PDB entry 5FGF | X-ray diffraction, 2.60 A resolution | chains C and D of the 28 polymer chains in the assembly

Chain C:
Molecule: Proteasome subunit alpha type-4
Organism: Saccharomyces cerevisiae (strain ATCC 204508 / S288c)
Notes: EC 3.4.25.1
Reference sequence: P40303 (PSA4_YEAST); residues -1 to 252 here correspond to UniProt positions 1-254 (UniProt number = residue number + 2)
Chain sequence (254 residues; row label = number of the first residue in the row; numbers below 1 keep their minus sign (Met-1 is residue -1)):
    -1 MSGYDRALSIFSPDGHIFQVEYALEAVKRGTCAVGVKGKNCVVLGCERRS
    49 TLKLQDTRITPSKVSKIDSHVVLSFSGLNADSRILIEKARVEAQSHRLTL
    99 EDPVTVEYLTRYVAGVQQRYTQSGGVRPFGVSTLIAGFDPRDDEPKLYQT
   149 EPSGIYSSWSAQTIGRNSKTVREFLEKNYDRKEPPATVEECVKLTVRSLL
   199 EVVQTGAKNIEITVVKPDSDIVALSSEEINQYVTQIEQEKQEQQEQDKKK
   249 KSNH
Unresolved in the structure: -1 to 0, 241-252

Chain D:
Molecule: Proteasome subunit alpha type-5
Organism: Saccharomyces cerevisiae (strain ATCC 204508 / S288c)
Notes: EC 3.4.25.1
Reference sequence: P32379 (PSA5_YEAST); residues -7 to 252 here correspond to UniProt positions 1-260 (UniProt number = residue number + 8)
Chain sequence (260 residues; row label = number of the first residue in the row; numbers below 1 keep their minus sign (Met-7 is residue -7)):
    -7 MFLTRSEYDRGVSTFSPEGRLFQVEYSLEAIKLGSTAIGIATKEGVVLGV
    43 EKRATSPLLESDSIEKIVEIDRHIGCAMSGLTADARSMIEHARTAAVTHN
    93 LYYDEDINVESLTQSVCDLALRFGEGASGEERLMSRPFGVALLIAGHDAD
   143 DGYQLFHAEPSGTFYRYNAKAIGSGSEGAQAELLNEWHSSLTLKEAELLV
   193 LKILKQVMEEKLDENNAQLSCITKQDGFKIYDNEKTAELIKELKEKEAAE
   243 SPEEADVEMS
Unresolved in the structure: -7 to 0, 118-124, 243-252

How chain C and chain D interact:
Residue-residue contacts (60; chain C residue first):
  Asp3(C) - Glu117(D)
  Ala5(C) - Val4(D)  hydrophobic
  Ala5(C) - Glu117(D)  hydrogen bond (backbone-side chain)
  Ala5(C) - Ser127(D)
  Ser7(C) - Ser127(D)
  Ser7(C) - Arg128(D)
  Ile8(C) - Gln15(D)
  Phe9(C) - Gln15(D)
  Phe9(C) - Tyr18(D)  hydrophobic
  Phe9(C) - Ser19(D)
  Phe9(C) - Leu73(D)  hydrophobic
  Phe9(C) - Arg128(D)
  Phe9(C) - Pro129(D)
  Phe9(C) - Gly131(D)
  Ser10(C) - Tyr18(D)
  Pro11(C) - Tyr18(D)  hydrophobic
  Pro11(C) - Glu21(D)
  Asp12(C) - Glu21(D)
  Gly13(C) - Tyr18(D)
  Gly13(C) - Glu21(D)
  Gly13(C) - Ala22(D)
  His14(C) - Leu25(D)
  Ile15(C) - Leu73(D)  hydrophobic
  Ile15(C) - Arg128(D)
  Lys35(C) - Glu52(D)  salt bridge
  Gln116(C) - Ala75(D)
  Gln116(C) - Asp76(D)
  Thr119(C) - Arg128(D)  hydrogen bond (backbone-side chain)
  Gln120(C) - Met126(D)
  Gln120(C) - Ser127(D)  hydrogen bond (backbone-backbone)
  Gln120(C) - Arg128(D)
  Gln120(C) - Phe130(D)
  Ser121(C) - Ser127(D)
  Gly122(C) - Ser127(D)
  Ser151(C) - Ala75(D)
  Gly152(C) - Ala75(D)
  Ile153(C) - Thr74(D)
  Ile153(C) - Ala75(D)
  Ser155(C) - Leu51(D)
  Ser155(C) - Ser55(D)
  Ser156(C) - Leu51(D)
  Ser156(C) - Glu52(D)  hydrogen bond (backbone-backbone)
  Ser156(C) - Ser55(D)  hydrogen bond (backbone-side chain)
  Trp157(C) - Thr47(D)
  Trp157(C) - Ser48(D)
  Trp157(C) - Leu50(D)
  Trp157(C) - Leu51(D)
  Trp157(C) - Glu52(D)
  Ser158(C) - Leu50(D)  hydrogen bond (backbone-backbone)
  Ser158(C) - Glu52(D)  hydrogen bond
  Ala159(C) - Leu50(D)
  Leu173(C) - Leu50(D)  hydrophobic
  Glu174(C) - Ser48(D)  hydrogen bond
  Glu174(C) - Pro49(D)
  Glu174(C) - Leu50(D)
  Tyr177(C) - Leu50(D)  hydrophobic
  Arg179(C) - Pro49(D)  hydrogen bond (side chain-backbone)
  Arg179(C) - Leu50(D)
  Arg179(C) - Leu51(D)  hydrogen bond (side chain-backbone)
  Arg179(C) - Glu52(D)
Interface residues without a listed pair, chain C (32 interface residues in all): Arg4, Tyr154, Arg170
Interface residues without a listed pair, chain D (29 interface residues in all): Asp1, Ser53, Glu57, Ser79

In short:
The interface between chain C and chain D involves 32 residues on one side and 29 on the other, with 10
hydrogen bonds and 1 salt bridge. Polar contacts include Lys35(C)-Glu52(D), Ala5(C)-Glu117(D) and
Thr119(C)-Arg128(D).
Chain C is Proteasome subunit alpha type-4 and chain D is Proteasome subunit alpha type-5, both from
Saccharomyces cerevisiae (strain ATCC 204508 / S288c); the structure, Yeast 20S proteasome
beta5-H(-2)A-T1A-K81R triple mutant in complex with Carfilzomib, was determined by X-ray diffraction (same
publication as 5CZ4, 5CZ5, 5CZ6, 5CZ7, 5CZ8, 5CZ9 and 16 further entries).
